PDB entry 3GWS | X-ray diffraction, 2.20 A resolution | chain X

== Chain X ==
Name: Thyroid hormone receptor beta
Source organism: Homo sapiens
Notes: fragment: Ligand Binding Domain to 460)
UniProtKB: P10828 (THB_HUMAN); residue numbers follow UniProt; this construct covers 202-460
Amino-acid sequence (259 residues; numbered 202 to 460; the number before each row is that of its first residue):
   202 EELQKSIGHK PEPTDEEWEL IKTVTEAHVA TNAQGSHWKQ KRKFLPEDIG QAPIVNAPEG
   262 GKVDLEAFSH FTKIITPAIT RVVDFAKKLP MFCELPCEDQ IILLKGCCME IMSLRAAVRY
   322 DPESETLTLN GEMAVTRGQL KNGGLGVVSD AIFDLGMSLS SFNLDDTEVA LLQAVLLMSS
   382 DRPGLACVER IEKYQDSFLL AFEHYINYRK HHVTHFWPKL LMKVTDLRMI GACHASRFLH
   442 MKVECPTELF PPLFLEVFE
Not modelled in the structure: 252-263
Modified residues: Cys294 (s-(dimethylarsenic)cysteine; CAS); Cys388 (s-(dimethylarsenic)cysteine; CAS); Cys434 (s-(dimethylarsenic)cysteine; CAS)
Ligand contacts: 3,5,3'triiodothyronine (T3): Phe269, Phe272, Ile275, Ile276, Ala279, Arg282, Met310, Met313, Ser314, Arg316, Ala317, Arg320, Thr329, Leu330, Asn331, Leu341, Gly344, Gly345, Leu346, Ile353, His435, Met442, Phe455

== Overview ==
Ligands of chain X: 3,5,3'triiodothyronine.
Chain X is Thyroid hormone receptor beta (Homo sapiens); the structure, Crystal Structure of T3-Bound Thyroid
Hormone Receptor, was determined by X-ray diffraction (same publication as 2H77 and 2H79).
